PDB entry 5Y0Y | X-ray diffraction, 3.40 A resolution | chain A

Chain A:
Protein: NSmGnGc
From: Rift valley fever virus
Reference sequence: H9BSP3 (H9BSP3_RVFV); residues 1-316 here correspond to UniProt positions 154-469 (UniProt number = residue number + 153)
Amino-acid sequence (322 residues; each row starts with the number of its first residue):
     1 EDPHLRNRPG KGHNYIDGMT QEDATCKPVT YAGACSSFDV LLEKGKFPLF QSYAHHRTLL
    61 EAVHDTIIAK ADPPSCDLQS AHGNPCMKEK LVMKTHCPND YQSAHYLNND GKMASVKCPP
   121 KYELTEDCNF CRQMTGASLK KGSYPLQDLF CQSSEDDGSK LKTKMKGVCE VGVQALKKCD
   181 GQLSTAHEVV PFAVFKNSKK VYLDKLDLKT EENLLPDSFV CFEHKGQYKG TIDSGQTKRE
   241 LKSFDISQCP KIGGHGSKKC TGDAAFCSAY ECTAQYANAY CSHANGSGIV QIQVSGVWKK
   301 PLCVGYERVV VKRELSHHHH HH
Disordered / not traced: 1-2, 79-81, 135-139, 226-240, 275-276, 317-322
Disulfide bonds: Cys26-Cys35, Cys76-Cys86, Cys97-Cys128, Cys118-Cys131, Cys151-Cys303, Cys169-Cys179, Cys221-Cys281, Cys249-Cys260, Cys267-Cys272
Sequence notes: expression tag (317-322)

Overview:
Chain A is NSmGnGc (Rift valley fever virus); the structure, RVFV GN-AU, was determined by X-ray diffraction
(same publication as 5Y0W and 5Y10).
